8SXX - chains H and J of the 12 polymer chains in the assembly; structure by electron microscopy, 3.60 A resolution.

[Chain H (and J)]
Name: SIR2-like domain-containing protein
Source organism: Escherichia coli
Notes: chain J of this document is another copy of the same molecule, construct and numbering; everything in this record applies to it too
UniProtKB: A0A7B5N0T7 (A0A7B5N0T7_ECOLX); numbering as in UniProt (aligned over 1-415)
Sequence (415 residues; numbered 1 to 415; the number before each row is that of its first residue):
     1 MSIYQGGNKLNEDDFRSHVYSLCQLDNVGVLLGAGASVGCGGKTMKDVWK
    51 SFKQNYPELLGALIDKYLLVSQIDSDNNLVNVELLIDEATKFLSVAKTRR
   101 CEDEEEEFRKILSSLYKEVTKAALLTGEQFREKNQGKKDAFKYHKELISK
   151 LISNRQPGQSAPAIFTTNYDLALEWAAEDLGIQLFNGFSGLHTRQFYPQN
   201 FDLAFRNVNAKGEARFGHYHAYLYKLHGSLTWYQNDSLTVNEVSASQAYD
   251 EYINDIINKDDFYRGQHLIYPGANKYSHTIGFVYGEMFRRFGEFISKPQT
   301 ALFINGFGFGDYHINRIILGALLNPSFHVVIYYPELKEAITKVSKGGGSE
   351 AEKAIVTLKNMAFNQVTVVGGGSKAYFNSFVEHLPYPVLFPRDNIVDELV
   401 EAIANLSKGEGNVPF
Unresolved in the structure: 1, 211-216, 396-415 (chain J: 1, 211-217, 392-415)
Ligand contacts: NAD (nicotinamide-adenine-dinucleotide): Met-45, Lys-46, Glu-83, Thr-167, Leu-226, His-227, Tyr-270, Pro-271, Gly-272, Asn-274, Lys-275, His-278, Tyr-284, Phe-307, Gly-308, Gly-310, Asp-311, Tyr-312, Ile-314
Reported in the primary citation:
  - binding site for NAD: His-227, Tyr-284, Tyr-376, Phe-377
  - catalytic residues: His-227, Asp-311, His-313
  - mutagenesis - H227A, D311A, H313A: abolished catalytic activity on NAD+
  - mutagenesis - H227A, D311A, H313A: decreased catalytic activity on single-stranded DNA
  - mutagenesis - H227A: decreased growth

[How chain H and chain J interact]
Residue-residue contacts - 16 pairs, chain H then chain J:
  Ser-149(H) / Phe-363(J)
  Leu-180(H) / Leu-323(J)
  Asn-207(H) / Ser-296(J)
  Asn-209(H) / Ser-296(J)
  Ala-210(H) / Glu-293(J)
  Ala-210(H) / Ser-296(J)
  Ala-210(H) / Lys-297(J)
  Gly-217(H) / Leu-323(J)
  His-218(H) / Leu-323(J)
  Tyr-219(H) / Leu-323(J)  hydrogen bond (side chain-backbone)
  Tyr-219(H) / Asn-324(J)
  Tyr-219(H) / Phe-363(J)
  Tyr-386(H) / Ala-362(J)  hydrogen bond (side chain-backbone)
  Phe-390(H) / Leu-25(J)  hydrophobic
  Phe-390(H) / Gln-299(J)
  Arg-392(H) / Asp-14(J)  salt bridge
Interface residues without a listed pair, chain J (13 interface residues in all): Leu-322, Pro-325, Met-361

[Summary]
Chain H and chain J form an interface of 11 and 13 residues respectively, with 2 hydrogen bonds and 1 salt
bridge. Among the polar pairs are Arg-392(H)/Asp-14(J), Tyr-219(H)/Leu-323(J) and Tyr-386(H)/Ala-362(J). Bound
to chain H: NAD. From the paper: catalytic residues His-227(H), Asp-311(H) and His-313(H); H227A, D311A and
H313A of chain H abolish catalytic activity on NAD+.
Both chains are SIR2-like domain-containing protein (Escherichia coli). Entry 8SXX (E. coli dodecamer SIR2)
was determined by electron microscopy (same publication as 8SU9, 8SUW, 8SUB, 8UAE and 8UAF).
